Entry 3F4C (X-ray diffraction, 2.07 A resolution); this record covers chains A and B.

# Chain A (and B)
Protein: Organophosphorus hydrolase
Organism: Geobacillus stearothermophilus
Notes: chain B of this document is another copy of the same molecule, construct and numbering; everything in this record applies to it too
Amino-acid sequence (332 residues; each row starts with the number of its first residue):
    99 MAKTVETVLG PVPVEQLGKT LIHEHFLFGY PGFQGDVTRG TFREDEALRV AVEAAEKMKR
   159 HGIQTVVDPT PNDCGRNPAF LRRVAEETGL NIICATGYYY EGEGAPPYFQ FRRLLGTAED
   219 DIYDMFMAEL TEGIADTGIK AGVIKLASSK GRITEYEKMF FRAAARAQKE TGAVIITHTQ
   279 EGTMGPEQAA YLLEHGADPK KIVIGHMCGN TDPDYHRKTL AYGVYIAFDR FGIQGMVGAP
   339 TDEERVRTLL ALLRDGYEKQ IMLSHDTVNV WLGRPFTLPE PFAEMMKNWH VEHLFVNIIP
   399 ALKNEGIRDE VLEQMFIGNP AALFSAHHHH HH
Not modelled in the structure: 99-100, 425-430
Construct notes: expression tag (425-430)
Modified residues: Lys243 (lysine nz-carboxylic acid; KCX)
Bound ions: Co2+ site 1: His121, His123, Asp364 (together with glycerol); Co2+ site 2: Lys243, His276, His304

# Chain A / chain B interface
Residue-residue contacts - 73 pairs, chain A then chain B:
  Tyr128(A) with Tyr206(B); Phe209(B), hydrophobic
  Pro129(A) with Ala203(B); Pro205(B); Tyr206(B), hydrogen bond (backbone-backbone)
  Gly130(A) with Tyr196(B), hydrogen bond (backbone-side chain); Ala203(B); Tyr206(B)
  Phe131(A) with Tyr206(B), hydrophobic
  Gln132(A) with Gln132(B)
  Gly133(A) with Asn170(B), hydrogen bond (backbone-side chain); Tyr196(B); Met223(B)
  Asp134(A) with Tyr196(B), hydrogen bond (backbone-side chain); Tyr206(B), hydrogen bond; Met223(B)
  Thr136(A) with Glu227(B), hydrogen bond; Gly231(B); Ile232(B); Ala233(B), hydrogen bond (side chain-backbone)
  Arg137(A) with Asp222(B), salt bridge; Ala226(B); Glu230(B), salt bridge
  Asn170(A) with Gly133(B), hydrogen bond (side chain-backbone)
  Tyr196(A) with Gly130(B), hydrogen bond (side chain-backbone); Gly133(B); Asp134(B), hydrogen bond (side chain-backbone)
  Glu201(A) with Pro205(B)
  Gly202(A) with Pro205(B)
  Ala203(A) with Pro129(B); Gly130(B)
  Pro205(A) with Pro129(B); Gly200(B); Glu201(B); Gly202(B)
  Tyr206(A) with Tyr128(B); Pro129(B), hydrogen bond (backbone-backbone); Gly130(B); Phe131(B), hydrophobic; Asp134(B), hydrogen bond; Gly371(B); Arg372(B), hydrogen bond (side chain-backbone)
  Phe209(A) with Tyr128(B), hydrophobic; Phe374(B), hydrophobic
  Arg210(A) with Arg372(B), hydrogen bond (side chain-backbone); Pro373(B), hydrogen bond (side chain-backbone); Phe374(B)
  Leu213(A) with Phe374(B), hydrophobic; Thr375(B)
  Asp219(A) with Arg372(B), salt bridge
  Asp222(A) with Arg137(B), salt bridge; Arg372(B), salt bridge
  Met223(A) with Gly133(B); Asp134(B); Arg372(B)
  Ala226(A) with Thr136(B); Arg137(B)
  Glu227(A) with Thr136(B), hydrogen bond
  Glu230(A) with Arg137(B), salt bridge
  Gly231(A) with Thr136(B)
  Ile232(A) with Thr136(B)
  Ala233(A) with Thr136(B), hydrogen bond (backbone-side chain)
  Gly371(A) with Tyr206(B)
  Arg372(A) with Tyr206(B), hydrogen bond (backbone-side chain); Arg210(B), hydrogen bond (backbone-side chain); Asp219(B), salt bridge; Asp222(B), salt bridge; Met223(B)
  Pro373(A) with Arg210(B), hydrogen bond (backbone-side chain)
  Phe374(A) with Phe209(B), hydrophobic; Arg210(B); Leu213(B), hydrophobic
  Pro377(A) with Leu212(B)
Also at the interface, not in a pair above, chain A (40 interface residues in all): Asp171, Arg174, Gly200, Phe207, Met334, Leu370, Leu376
Also at the interface, not in a pair above, chain B (42 interface residues in all): Val135, Asp171, Arg174, Pro204, Phe207, Leu370, Leu376

# Summary
The interface between chain A and chain B involves 40 residues on one side and 42 on the other; the contacts
include 20 hydrogen bonds and 8 salt bridges. Polar contacts include Arg137(A)-Asp222(B), Arg137(A)-Glu230(B)
and Asp219(A)-Arg372(B). His121(A), His123(A) and Asp364(A) form the Co2+ site 1.
Chain A and chain B are both Organophosphorus hydrolase (Geobacillus stearothermophilus); the structure,
Crystal structure of organophosphorus hydrolase from Geobacillus stearothermophilus strain 10, with glycerol
bound, was determined by X-ray diffraction, deposited together with 3F4D.
